6FAE - chains A and B; structure by X-ray diffraction, 2.35 A resolution.

[Chain A]
Protein: IQ motif and SEC7 domain-containing protein 2
From: Homo sapiens
UniProt: Q5JU85 (IQEC2_HUMAN); residues 379-748 here correspond to UniProt positions 720-1089 (UniProt number = residue number + 341)
Chain sequence (371 residues; numbered 378 to 748; the number before each row is that of its first residue):
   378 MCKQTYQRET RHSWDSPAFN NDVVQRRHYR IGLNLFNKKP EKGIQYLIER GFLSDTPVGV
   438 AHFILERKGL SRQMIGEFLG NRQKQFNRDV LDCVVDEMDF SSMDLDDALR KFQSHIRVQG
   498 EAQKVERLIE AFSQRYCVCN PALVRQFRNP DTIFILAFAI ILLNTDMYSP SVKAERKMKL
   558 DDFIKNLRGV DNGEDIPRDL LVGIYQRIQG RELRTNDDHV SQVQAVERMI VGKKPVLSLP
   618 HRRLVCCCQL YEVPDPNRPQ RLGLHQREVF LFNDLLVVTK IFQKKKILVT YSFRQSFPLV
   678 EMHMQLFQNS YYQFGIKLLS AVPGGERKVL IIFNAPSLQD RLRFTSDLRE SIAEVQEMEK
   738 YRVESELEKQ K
Disordered / not traced: 378-397, 660-665, 699-703, 744-748
Differences from the reference sequence: initiating methionine (378)

[Chain B]
Protein: ADP-ribosylation factor 1
From: Homo sapiens
UniProt: P84077 (ARF1_HUMAN); residues 18-181 here = UniProt positions 18-181
Chain sequence (213 residues; row label = number of the first residue in the row; numbers below 1 keep their minus sign (Met-31 is residue -31)):
   -31 MSSGASWSHP QFEKGGGSGG GSGGSAWSHP QFEKGSGVDL GTENLYFQSM RILMVGLDAA
    29 GKTTILYKLK LGEIVTTIPT IGFNVETVEY KNISFTVWDV GGQDKIRPLW RHYFQNTQGL
    89 IFVVDSNDRE RVNEAREELM RMLAEDELRD AVLLVFANKQ DLPNAMNAAE ITDKLGLHSL
   149 RHRNWYIQAT CATSGDGLYE GLDWLSNQLR NQK
Disordered / not traced: -31 to 11, 39-44, 129-131, 178-181
Differences from the reference sequence: initiating methionine (-31); expression tag (-30 to 17)
Curated features (UniProtKB/Swiss-Prot):
  - binding site (GTP): Gly24 to Thr32, Asn126 to Asp129, Ala160
  - natural variant: Tyr35 (Y35H: In PVNH8), Arg99 (R99H: In PVNH8; uncertain significance), Lys127 (K127E: In PVNH8)
  - mutagenesis: Gln71 (Q71L: Inhibits GTP hydrolysis. Coatomer proteins recruitment to the Golgi membrane and formation of coated vesicles are normal ...)

[Chain A / chain B interface]
Residue-residue contacts - 78 pairs, chain A then chain B:
  Arg459(A) with Asp26(B)
  Gln460(A) with Asp26(B), hydrogen bond; Arg99(B)
  Gln490(A) with Ile49(B)
  Arg494(A) with Pro47(B), hydrogen bond (side chain-backbone); Ile49(B)
  Val495(A) with Ile49(B); Gly50(B), hydrogen bond (backbone-backbone)
  Gln496(A) with Pro47(B); Thr48(B); Gly50(B); Phe51(B); Asn52(B), hydrogen bond
  Gly497(A) with Gly50(B), hydrogen bond (backbone-backbone); Phe51(B); Asn52(B), hydrogen bond (backbone-backbone)
  Glu498(A) with Asp26(B); Lys30(B); Thr31(B), hydrogen bond; Asn52(B); Asp67(B)
  Ala499(A) with Phe51(B), hydrophobic; Asp67(B), hydrogen bond (backbone-side chain); Val68(B); Gly69(B)
  Gln500(A) with Gly24(B), hydrogen bond (side chain-backbone); Asp26(B); Lys30(B), hydrogen bond; Glu106(B), hydrogen bond
  Val502(A) with Gly50(B); Phe51(B), hydrophobic
  Glu503(A) with Gly70(B); Gln71(B), hydrogen bond (side chain-backbone)
  Glu507(A) with Gln71(B)
  Asp528(A) with Lys73(B), salt bridge
  Phe531(A) with Gln71(B); Ile74(B), hydrophobic
  Ile532(A) with Lys73(B); Ile74(B), hydrophobic; Leu77(B)
  Phe535(A) with Phe51(B), hydrophobic; Gly69(B); Ile74(B), hydrophobic; Leu77(B), hydrophobic
  Ala536(A) with Leu77(B), hydrophobic
  Ile538(A) with Ile49(B), hydrophobic; Gly50(B); Phe51(B), hydrophobic
  Leu539(A) with Phe51(B), hydrophobic; Trp66(B), hydrophobic; Trp78(B), hydrophobic; Tyr81(B), hydrophobic
  Asn541(A) with Thr48(B); Ile49(B), hydrogen bond (side chain-backbone)
  Thr542(A) with Ile49(B), hydrogen bond (side chain-backbone); Gly50(B); Phe51(B), hydrogen bond (side chain-backbone); Val53(B)
  Asp543(A) with Tyr81(B), hydrogen bond
  Tyr545(A) with Thr48(B), hydrogen bond (backbone-side chain)
  Ser546(A) with Thr48(B); Val53(B)
  Pro547(A) with Thr48(B)
  Ser548(A) with Val53(B); Glu54(B), hydrogen bond (side chain-backbone); Thr55(B), hydrogen bond; Thr64(B), hydrogen bond (backbone-side chain)
  Val549(A) with Val53(B), hydrophobic; Trp66(B), hydrophobic
  Met555(A) with His80(B); Tyr81(B)
  Asp559(A) with His80(B)
  Asn563(A) with Leu77(B), hydrogen bond (side chain-backbone); His80(B), hydrogen bond (side chain-backbone)
  Leu564(A) with Leu77(B), hydrophobic
  Glu589(A) with Thr48(B)
  Leu590(A) with Ile49(B)
  Thr592(A) with Ile49(B)
Other interface residues (no listed pair), chain A (37 interface residues in all): Arg553, Arg591
Other interface residues (no listed pair), chain B (34 interface residues in all): Ser17, Arg19, Leu25, Ala27, Ile46, Pro76

[Summary]
The interface between chain A and chain B involves 37 residues on one side and 34 on the other; the contacts
include 22 hydrogen bonds and 1 salt bridge. Polar contacts include Asp528(A)-Lys73(B), Gln460(A)-Asp26(B) and
Arg494(A)-Pro47(B).
Chain A is IQ motif and SEC7 domain-containing protein 2 and chain B is ADP-ribosylation factor 1, both from
Homo sapiens; the structure, The Sec7 domain of IQSEC2 (Brag1) in complex with the small GTPase Arf1, was
determined by X-ray diffraction.
